6PW4 - chains B and D of the 4 polymer chains in the assembly; structure by electron microscopy, 3.53 A resolution.

Chain B (and D):
Molecule: TRP-like ion channel
Source organism: Chlamydomonas reinhardtii
Notes: chain D of this document is another copy of the same molecule, construct and numbering; everything in this record applies to it too
Reference sequence: Q0Z852 (Q0Z852_CHLRE); numbering as in UniProt (aligned over 1-901)
Sequence (901 residues; numbered 1 to 901; the number before each row is that of its first residue):
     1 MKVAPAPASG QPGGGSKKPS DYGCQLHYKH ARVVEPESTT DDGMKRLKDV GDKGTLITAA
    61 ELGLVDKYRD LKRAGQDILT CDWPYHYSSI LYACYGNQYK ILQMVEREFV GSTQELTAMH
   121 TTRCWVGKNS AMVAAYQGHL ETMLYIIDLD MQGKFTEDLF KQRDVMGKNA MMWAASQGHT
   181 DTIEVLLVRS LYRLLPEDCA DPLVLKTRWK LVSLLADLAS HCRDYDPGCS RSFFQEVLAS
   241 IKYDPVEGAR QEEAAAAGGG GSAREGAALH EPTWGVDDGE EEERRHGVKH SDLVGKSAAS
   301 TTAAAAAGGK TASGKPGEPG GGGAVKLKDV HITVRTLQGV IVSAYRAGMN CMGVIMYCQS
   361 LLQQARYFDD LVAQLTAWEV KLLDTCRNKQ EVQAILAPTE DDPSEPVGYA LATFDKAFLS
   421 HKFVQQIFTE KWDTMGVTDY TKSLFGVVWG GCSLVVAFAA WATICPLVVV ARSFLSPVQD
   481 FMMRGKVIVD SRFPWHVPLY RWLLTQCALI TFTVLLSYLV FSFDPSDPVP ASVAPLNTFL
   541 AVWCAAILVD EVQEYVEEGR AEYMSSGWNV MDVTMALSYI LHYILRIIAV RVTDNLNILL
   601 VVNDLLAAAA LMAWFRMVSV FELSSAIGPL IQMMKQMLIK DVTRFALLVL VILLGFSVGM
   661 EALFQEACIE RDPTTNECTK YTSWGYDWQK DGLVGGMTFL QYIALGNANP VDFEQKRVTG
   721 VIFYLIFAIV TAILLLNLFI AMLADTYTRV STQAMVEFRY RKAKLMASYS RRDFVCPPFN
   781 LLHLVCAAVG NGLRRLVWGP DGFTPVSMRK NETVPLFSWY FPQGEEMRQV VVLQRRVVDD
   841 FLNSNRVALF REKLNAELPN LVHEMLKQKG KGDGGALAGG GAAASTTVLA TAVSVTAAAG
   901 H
Not modelled in the structure: 1-16, 281-326, 444-492, 666-717, 784-812, 868-901
Residues lining bound ligands:
  - palmitoyl-linoleoyl phosphatidylcholine (CPL; 1-palmitoyl-2-linoleoyl-sn-glycero-3-phosphocholine): M435, V437, Y440, Y500
  - PI(4,5)P2 dipalmitoyl (16:0,16:0) (PIK; (2S)-3-{[(R)-hydroxy{[(1R,2R,3S,4R,5R,6S)-2,3,6-trihydroxy-4,5-bis(phosphonooxy)cyclohexyl]oxy}phosphoryl]oxy}propane-1,2-diyl dihexadecanoate), molecule 1: F414, M564, S565, S566, G567, W568, V570, M571, D604, A608, L611, M612, F615, I631, M634, K635, L638, I639
  - PI(4,5)P2 dipalmitoyl (16:0,16:0) (PIK), molecule 2: W432, V437, T438, T441, K442, L499, W502, L503, V620, F621, L623, S624, S625, A626, I627
What the authors report for this chain:
  - binding site for the ligand PIO: K442, K762
  - conformationally variable residues (side-chain flip): Q632, R761

How chain B and chain D interact:
Residue-residue contacts (6):
  R851(B) - N855(D)
  R851(B) - L858(D)
  L854(B) - L858(D)  hydrophobic
  N855(B) - R851(D)
  L858(B) - R851(D)
  L858(B) - L858(D)  hydrophobic
Also at the interface, not in a pair above, chain D (4 interface residues in all): L854

In short:
The chain B/chain D interface involves 4 residues from each chain. Ligands of chain B: palmitoyl-linoleoyl
phosphatidylcholine and PI(4,5)P2 dipalmitoyl (16:0,16:0). From the paper: a binding site for the ligand PIO
at K442(B) and K762(B); conformational variability at Q632(B) and R761(B).
Chain B and chain D are both TRP-like ion channel (Chlamydomonas reinhardtii); the structure, Cryo-EM
Structure of Thermo-Sensitive TRP Channel TRP1 from the Alga Chlamydomonas reinhardtii in Detergent, was
determined by electron microscopy (same publication as 6PW5).
